Entry 6ZY6 (electron microscopy, 4.10 A resolution (low resolution: residue-level contacts below are approximate; hydrogen-bond / salt-bridge calls are withheld)); this record covers chains A and B of the 6 polymer chains in the assembly.

# Chain A (and B)
Molecule: DNA topoisomerase 2-alpha
Organism: Homo sapiens
Notes: EC 5.6.2.2; chain B of this document is another copy of the same molecule, construct and numbering; everything in this record applies to it too
UniProt: P11388 (TOP2A_HUMAN); residues 1-1531 here = UniProt positions 1-1531
Amino-acid sequence (1531 residues; each row starts with the number of its first residue):
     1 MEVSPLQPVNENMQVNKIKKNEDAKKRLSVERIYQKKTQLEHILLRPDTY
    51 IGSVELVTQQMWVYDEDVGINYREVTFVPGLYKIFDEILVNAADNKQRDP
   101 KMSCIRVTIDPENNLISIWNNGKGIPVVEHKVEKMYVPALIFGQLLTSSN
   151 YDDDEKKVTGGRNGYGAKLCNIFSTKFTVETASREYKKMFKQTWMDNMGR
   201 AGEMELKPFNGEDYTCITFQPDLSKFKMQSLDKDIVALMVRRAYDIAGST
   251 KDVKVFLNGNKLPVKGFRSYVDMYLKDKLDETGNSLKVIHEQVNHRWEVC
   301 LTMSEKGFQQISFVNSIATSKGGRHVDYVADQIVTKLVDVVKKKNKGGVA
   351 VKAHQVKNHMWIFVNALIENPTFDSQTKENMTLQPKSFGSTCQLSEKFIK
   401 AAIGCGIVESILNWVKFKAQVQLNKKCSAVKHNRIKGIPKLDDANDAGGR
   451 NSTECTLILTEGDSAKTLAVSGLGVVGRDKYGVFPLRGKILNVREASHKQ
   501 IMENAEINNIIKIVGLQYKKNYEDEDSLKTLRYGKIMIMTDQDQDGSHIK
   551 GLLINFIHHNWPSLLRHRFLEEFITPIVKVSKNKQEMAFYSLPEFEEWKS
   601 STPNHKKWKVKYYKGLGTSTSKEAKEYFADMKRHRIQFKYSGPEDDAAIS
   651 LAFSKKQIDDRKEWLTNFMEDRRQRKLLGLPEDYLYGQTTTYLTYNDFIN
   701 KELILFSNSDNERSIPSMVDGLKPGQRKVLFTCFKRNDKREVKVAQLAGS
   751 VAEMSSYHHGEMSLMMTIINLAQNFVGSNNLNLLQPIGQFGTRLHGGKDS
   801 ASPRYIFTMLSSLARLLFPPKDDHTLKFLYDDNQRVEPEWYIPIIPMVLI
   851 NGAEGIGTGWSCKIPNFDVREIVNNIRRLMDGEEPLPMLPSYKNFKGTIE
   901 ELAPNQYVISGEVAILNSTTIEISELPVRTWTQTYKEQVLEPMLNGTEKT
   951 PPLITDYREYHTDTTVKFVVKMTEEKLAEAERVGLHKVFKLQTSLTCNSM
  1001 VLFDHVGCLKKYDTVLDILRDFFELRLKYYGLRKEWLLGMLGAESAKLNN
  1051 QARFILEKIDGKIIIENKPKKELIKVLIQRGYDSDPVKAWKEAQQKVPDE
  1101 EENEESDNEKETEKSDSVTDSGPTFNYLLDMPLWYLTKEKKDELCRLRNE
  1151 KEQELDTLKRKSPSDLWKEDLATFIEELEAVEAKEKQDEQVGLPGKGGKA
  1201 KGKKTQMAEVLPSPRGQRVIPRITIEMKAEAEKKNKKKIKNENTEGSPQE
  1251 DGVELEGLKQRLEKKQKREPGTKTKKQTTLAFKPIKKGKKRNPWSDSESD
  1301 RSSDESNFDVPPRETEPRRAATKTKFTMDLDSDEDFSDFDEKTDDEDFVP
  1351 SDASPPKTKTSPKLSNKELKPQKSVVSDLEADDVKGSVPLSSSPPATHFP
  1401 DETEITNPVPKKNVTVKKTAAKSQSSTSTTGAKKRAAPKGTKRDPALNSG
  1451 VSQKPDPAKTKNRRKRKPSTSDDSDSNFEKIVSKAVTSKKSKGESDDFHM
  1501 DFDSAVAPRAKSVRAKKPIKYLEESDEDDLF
Not modelled in the structure: 1-432, 1098-1120, 1216-1531
Small-molecule neighbours: Etoposide (EVP; (5S,5aR,8aR,9R)-9-(4-hydroxy-3,5-dimethoxyphenyl)-8-oxo-5,5a,6,8,8a,9-hexahydrofuro[3',4':6,7]naphtho[2,3-d][1,3]dioxol -5-yl 4,6-O-[(1R)-ethylidene]-beta-D-glucopyranoside): G462, D463, R487, M762, M766

# Chain A / chain B interface
Contacting residue pairs (47):
  S464(A) - Y805(B)
  T620(A) - Q789(B)
  K622(A) - D963(B)
  K622(A) - G1192(B)
  G760(A) - R804(B)
  E761(A) - R804(B)
  Q789(A) - T620(B)
  R804(A) - G760(B)
  R804(A) - E761(B)
  Y805(A) - S464(B)
  D963(A) - K622(B)
  F1054(A) - L1133(B)
  K1058(A) - I1065(B)
  I1065(A) - K1058(B)
  I1065(A) - L1136(B)
  N1067(A) - L1136(B)
  N1067(A) - T1137(B)
  N1067(A) - K1138(B)
  N1067(A) - K1141(B)
  K1068(A) - K1138(B)
  N1126(A) - W1134(B)
  L1128(A) - L1133(B)
  L1129(A) - P1132(B)
  L1129(A) - L1133(B)
  L1129(A) - W1134(B)
  D1130(A) - P1132(B)
  D1130(A) - W1134(B)
  M1131(A) - M1131(B)
  M1131(A) - P1132(B)
  M1131(A) - L1133(B)
  P1132(A) - L1129(B)
  P1132(A) - D1130(B)
  P1132(A) - M1131(B)
  L1133(A) - F1054(B)
  L1133(A) - L1128(B)
  L1133(A) - L1129(B)
  L1133(A) - M1131(B)
  W1134(A) - N1126(B)
  W1134(A) - L1129(B)
  W1134(A) - D1130(B)
  L1136(A) - I1065(B)
  L1136(A) - N1067(B)
  T1137(A) - N1067(B)
  K1138(A) - N1067(B)
  K1138(A) - K1068(B)
  K1141(A) - N1067(B)
  G1192(A) - K622(B)
Also at the interface, not in a pair above, chain A (39 interface residues in all): S621, Q746, G749, S750, E753, I1059, E1066, P1069, K1070, L1073, E1139, V1191
Also at the interface, not in a pair above, chain B (39 interface residues in all): S621, Q746, G749, S750, E753, I1059, E1066, P1069, K1070, L1073, E1139, V1191

# In short
The chain A/chain B interface involves 39 residues from each chain. Ligands of chain A: Etoposide.
Both chains are DNA topoisomerase 2-alpha (Homo sapiens). Entry 6ZY6 (Cryo-EM structure of the Human
topoisomerase II alpha DNA-binding/cleavage domain in State 2) was determined by electron microscopy,
deposited together with 6ZY5, 6ZY7 and 6ZY8.
